PDB entry 4XLR | X-ray diffraction, 4.30 A resolution (low resolution: residue-level contacts below are approximate; hydrogen-bond / salt-bridge calls are withheld) | chains D and P of the 10 polymer chains in the assembly

== Chain D ==
Protein: DNA-directed RNA polymerase subunit beta'
From: Thermus aquaticus
Notes: EC 2.7.7.6
UniProt: Q9KWU6 (RPOC_THEAQ); residue numbers follow UniProt; this construct covers 1-1524
Chain sequence (1524 residues; row label = number of the first residue in the row):
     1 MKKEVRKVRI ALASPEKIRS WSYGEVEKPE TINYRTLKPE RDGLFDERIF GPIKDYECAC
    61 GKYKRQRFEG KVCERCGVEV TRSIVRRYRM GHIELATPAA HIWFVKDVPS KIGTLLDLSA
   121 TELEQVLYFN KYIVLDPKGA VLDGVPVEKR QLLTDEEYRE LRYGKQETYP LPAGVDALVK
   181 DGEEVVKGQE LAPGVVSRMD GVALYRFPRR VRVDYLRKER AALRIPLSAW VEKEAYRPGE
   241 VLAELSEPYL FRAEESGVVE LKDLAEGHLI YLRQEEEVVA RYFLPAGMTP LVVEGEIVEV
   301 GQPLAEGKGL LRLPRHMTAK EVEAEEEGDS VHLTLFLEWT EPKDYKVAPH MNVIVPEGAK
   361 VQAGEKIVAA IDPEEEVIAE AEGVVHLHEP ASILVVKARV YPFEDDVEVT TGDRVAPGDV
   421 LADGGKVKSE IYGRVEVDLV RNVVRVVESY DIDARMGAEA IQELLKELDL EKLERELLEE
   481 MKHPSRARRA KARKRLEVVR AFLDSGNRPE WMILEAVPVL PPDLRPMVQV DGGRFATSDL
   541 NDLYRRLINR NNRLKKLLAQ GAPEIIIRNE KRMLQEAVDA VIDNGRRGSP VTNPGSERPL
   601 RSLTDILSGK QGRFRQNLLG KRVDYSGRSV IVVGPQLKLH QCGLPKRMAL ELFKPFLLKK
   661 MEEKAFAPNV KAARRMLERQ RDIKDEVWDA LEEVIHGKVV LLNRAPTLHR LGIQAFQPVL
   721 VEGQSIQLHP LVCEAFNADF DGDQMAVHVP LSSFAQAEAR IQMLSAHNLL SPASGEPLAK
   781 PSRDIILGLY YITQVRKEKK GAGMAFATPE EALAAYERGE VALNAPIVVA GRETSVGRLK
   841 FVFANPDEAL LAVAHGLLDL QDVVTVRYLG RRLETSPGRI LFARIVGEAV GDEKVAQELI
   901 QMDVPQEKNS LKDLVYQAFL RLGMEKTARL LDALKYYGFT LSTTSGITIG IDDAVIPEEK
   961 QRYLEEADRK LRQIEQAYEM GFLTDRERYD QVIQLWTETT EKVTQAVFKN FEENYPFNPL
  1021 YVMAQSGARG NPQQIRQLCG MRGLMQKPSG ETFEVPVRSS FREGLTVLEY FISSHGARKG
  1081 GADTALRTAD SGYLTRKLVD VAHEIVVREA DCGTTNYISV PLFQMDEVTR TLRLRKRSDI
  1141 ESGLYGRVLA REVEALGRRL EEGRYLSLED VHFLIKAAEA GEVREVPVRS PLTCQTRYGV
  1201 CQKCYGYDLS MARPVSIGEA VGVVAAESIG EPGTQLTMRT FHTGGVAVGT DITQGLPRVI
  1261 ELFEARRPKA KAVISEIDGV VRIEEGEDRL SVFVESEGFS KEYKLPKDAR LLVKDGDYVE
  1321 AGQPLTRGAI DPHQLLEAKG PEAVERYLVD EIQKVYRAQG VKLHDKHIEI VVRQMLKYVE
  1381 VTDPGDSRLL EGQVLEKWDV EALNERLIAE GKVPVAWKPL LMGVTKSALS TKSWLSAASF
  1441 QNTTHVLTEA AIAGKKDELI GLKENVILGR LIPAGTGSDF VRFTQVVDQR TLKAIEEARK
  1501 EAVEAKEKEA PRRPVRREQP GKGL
Unresolved in the structure: 1, 1239-1252, 1506-1524
Swiss-Prot annotation at these positions:
  - binding site (Zn(2+)): Cys-58, Cys-60, Cys-73, Cys-76, Cys-1112, Cys-1194, Cys-1201, Cys-1204
  - binding site (Mg(2+)): Asp-739, Asp-741, Asp-743
Ion coordination: Zn2+ site 1: Cys-58, Cys-60, Cys-73, Cys-76; Mg2+: Asp-739, Asp-741, Asp-743 (shared with 1 residue of chain Q); Zn2+ site 2: Cys-1112, Arg-1189, Cys-1194, Cys-1201, Cys-1204

== Chain P ==
Molecule: 48-nt DNA strand
Sequence (48 nucleotides; row label = number of the first residue in the row):
     1 GCATCCGTGA GTCGAGGGTA ATAAGCACAA TTTAACACTT TTGTCAAG

== Interface between chain D and chain P ==
Residue-residue contacts (21):
  Lys-106(D) / DG7(P)
  Arg-534(D) / DA20(P)
  Arg-586(D) / DG7(P)
  Arg-586(D) / DT8(P)
  Lys-610(D) / DA10(P)
  Lys-610(D) / DG11(P)
  Arg-615(D) / DA10(P)
  Arg-622(D) / DG14(P)
  Arg-628(D) / DG14(P)
  Ala-705(D) / DT12(P)
  Pro-706(D) / DG11(P)
  Pro-706(D) / DT12(P)
  Thr-1088(D) / DG11(P)
  Ala-1089(D) / DG11(P)
  Gly-1092(D) / DG11(P)
  Tyr-1093(D) / DA10(P)
  Tyr-1093(D) / DG11(P)
  Gln-1441(D) / DG9(P)
  Asn-1442(D) / DT8(P)
  Asn-1442(D) / DG9(P)
  Thr-1443(D) / DG9(P)
Other interface residues (no listed pair), chain D (18 interface residues in all): Ser-608, Arg-1096
Other interface residues (no listed pair), chain P (11 interface residues in all): DC6, DC13, DA15

== Summary ==
18 residues of chain D face 11 of chain P across their interface. Cys-58(D), Cys-60(D), Cys-73(D) and
Cys-76(D) form the Zn2+ site 1. Asp-739(D), Asp-741(D) and Asp-743(D) coordinate Mg2+. Curated annotation
(UniProt) lists 8 Zn2+-binding residues and 3 Mg2+-binding residues on chain D.
Chain D is DNA-directed RNA polymerase subunit beta' (Thermus aquaticus) and chain P is a 48-nt DNA strand;
the structure, Crystal structure of T.aquaticus transcription initiation complex with CarD containing bubble
promoter and RNA, was determined by X-ray diffraction, deposited together with 4XLS and 4XAX.
